7KI1 - chains R and P of the 6 polymer chains in the assembly; structure by electron microscopy, 2.50 A resolution.

Chain R:
Protein: Glucagon-like peptide 1 receptor
From: Homo sapiens
UniProt: P43220 (GLP1R_HUMAN); residue numbers follow UniProt; this construct covers 24-463
Chain sequence (491 residues; each row starts with the number of its first residue; numbers below 1 keep their minus sign (Met-8 is residue -8)):
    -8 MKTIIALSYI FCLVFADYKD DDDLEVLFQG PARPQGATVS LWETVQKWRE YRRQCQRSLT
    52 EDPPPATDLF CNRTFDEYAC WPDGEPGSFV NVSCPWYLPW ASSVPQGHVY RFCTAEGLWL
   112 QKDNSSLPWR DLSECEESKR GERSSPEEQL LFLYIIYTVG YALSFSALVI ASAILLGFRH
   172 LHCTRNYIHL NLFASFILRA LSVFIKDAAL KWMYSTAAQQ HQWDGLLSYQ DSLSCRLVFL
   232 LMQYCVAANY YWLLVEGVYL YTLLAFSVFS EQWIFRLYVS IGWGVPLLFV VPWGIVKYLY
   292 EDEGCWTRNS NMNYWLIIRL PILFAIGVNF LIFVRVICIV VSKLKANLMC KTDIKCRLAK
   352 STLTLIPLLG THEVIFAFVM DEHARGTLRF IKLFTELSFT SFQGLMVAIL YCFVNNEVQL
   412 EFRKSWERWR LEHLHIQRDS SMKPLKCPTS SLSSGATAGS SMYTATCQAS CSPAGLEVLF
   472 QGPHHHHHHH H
Unresolved in the structure: -8 to 28, 130-136, 340-342, 424-482
Construct notes: initiating methionine (-8); expression tag (-7 to 23, 464-482); conflict Phe260 (Leu in P43220)
Disulfides: Cys46-Cys71, Cys62-Cys104, Cys85-Cys126, Cys226-Cys296
From the paper describing this entry:
  - mutagenesis - L384A: decreased signaling in response to tasopglutide
  - mutagenesis - Y145A, L201A, M233A, L384A: decreased signaling in response to taspoglutide
  - conformationally variable residues (helix shift, loop rearrangement, side-chain flip): Glu139, Ser206 to Ser219, Gly377
  - mutagenesis - Y145A, L201A, M233A, L384A: decreased signaling in response to semaglutide

Chain P:
Protein: Taspoglutide
Chain sequence (31 residues; each row starts with the number of its first residue):
     7 HAEGTFTSDV SSYLEGQAAK EFIAWLVKAR X
Modified residues: Ala8 (alpha-aminoisobutyric acid; AIB); Ala35 (alpha-aminoisobutyric acid; AIB); NH2 (amino group) at position 37

How chain R and chain P interact:
Contacting residue pairs (69):
  Val30(R) - Glu21(P)
  Ser31(R) - Glu21(P)  hydrogen bond
  Leu32(R) - Glu21(P)  hydrogen bond (backbone-side chain)
  Leu32(R) - Ala24(P)  hydrophobic
  Trp33(R) - Glu21(P)
  Thr35(R) - Ala25(P)
  Trp39(R) - Phe28(P)  hydrophobic
  Trp39(R) - Leu32(P)  hydrophobic
  Phe66(R) - Arg36(P)
  Asp67(R) - Arg36(P)
  Glu68(R) - Leu32(P)
  Glu68(R) - Ala35(P)
  Glu68(R) - Arg36(P)
  Tyr69(R) - Val33(P)  hydrophobic
  Tyr88(R) - Ile29(P)  hydrophobic
  Tyr88(R) - Leu32(P)  hydrophobic
  Leu89(R) - Ile29(P)  hydrophobic
  Pro90(R) - Ile29(P)
  Trp91(R) - Ile29(P)  hydrophobic
  Arg121(R) - Val33(P)  hydrogen bond (side chain-backbone)
  Glu128(R) - Lys26(P)
  Glu138(R) - Tyr19(P)  hydrogen bond
  Leu141(R) - Phe12(P)
  Leu141(R) - Val16(P)  hydrophobic
  Leu144(R) - Phe12(P)  hydrophobic
  Tyr148(R) - Phe12(P)  hydrophobic
  Tyr152(R) - Glu9(P)  hydrogen bond
  Arg190(R) - Glu9(P)  salt bridge
  Lys197(R) - Glu9(P)
  Lys197(R) - Thr13(P)  hydrogen bond
  Leu201(R) - Thr13(P)
  Leu201(R) - Val16(P)  hydrophobic
  Tyr205(R) - Ser17(P)  hydrogen bond
  Tyr205(R) - Leu20(P)  hydrophobic
  Tyr205(R) - Glu21(P)  hydrogen bond
  Ala209(R) - Ala24(P)  hydrophobic
  His212(R) - Glu27(P)
  His212(R) - Trp31(P)
  Trp214(R) - Glu27(P)
  Trp214(R) - Phe28(P)
  Trp214(R) - Trp31(P)
  Gln221(R) - Glu21(P)
  Phe230(R) - Thr13(P)
  Met233(R) - Thr13(P)
  Gln234(R) - His7(P)  hydrogen bond
  Val237(R) - His7(P)
  Val237(R) - Glu9(P)
  Thr298(R) - Ser14(P)
  Thr298(R) - Ser17(P)  hydrogen bond
  Arg299(R) - Ser14(P)
  Arg299(R) - Ser17(P)  hydrogen bond
  Arg299(R) - Ser18(P)
  Arg299(R) - Glu21(P)  salt bridge
  Asn300(R) - Gly10(P)
  Asn300(R) - Ser14(P)  hydrogen bond (backbone-side chain)
  Trp306(R) - His7(P)
  Trp306(R) - Gly10(P)
  Ile309(R) - His7(P)
  Arg310(R) - His7(P)
  Ile313(R) - His7(P)
  Asp372(R) - Thr11(P)  hydrogen bond
  Arg380(R) - Thr11(P)
  Arg380(R) - Asp15(P)  salt bridge
  Leu384(R) - Ala8(P)
  Leu384(R) - Thr11(P)
  Leu384(R) - Asp15(P)
  Glu387(R) - Ala8(P)
  Leu388(R) - Glu9(P)
  Leu388(R) - Phe12(P)  hydrophobic
Interface residues without a listed pair, chain R (48 interface residues in all): Val36, Tyr145, Tyr241
Interface residues without a listed pair, chain P (28 interface residues in all): Lys34, NH2_37
The authors on this interface:
  - pairs named by the authors: Ser31(R)-Glu21(P) (hydrogen bond), Glu128(R)-Lys26(P), Tyr152(R)-Glu9(P) (hydrogen bond), Arg190(R)-Glu9(P) (hydrogen bond), Lys197(R)-Thr13(P), Tyr205(R)-Ser17(P) (hydrogen bond), Tyr205(R)-Glu21(P) (hydrogen bond), Trp214(R)-Trp31(P) (pi stacking), Gln234(R)-His7(P) (hydrogen bond), Val237(R)-His7(P) (hydrophobic contact), Thr298(R)-Ser17(P) (hydrogen bond), Arg299(R)-Ser17(P) (hydrogen bond), Arg299(R)-Glu21(P) (hydrogen bond), Asn300(R)-Ser14(P) (hydrogen bond), Trp306(R)-His7(P) (hydrophobic contact), Ile309(R)-His7(P) (hydrophobic contact), Arg310(R)-His7(P) (hydrophobic contact), Ile313(R)-His7(P) (hydrophobic contact), Asp372(R)-Thr11(P) (hydrogen bond), Arg380(R)-Asp15(P)
  - interface residues, chain R: Trp39(R), Glu68(R), Tyr69(R), Tyr88(R), Leu89(R), Pro90(R), Trp91(R), Leu141(R), Tyr145(R), Tyr148(R), Leu201(R), His212(R), Met233(R), Tyr241(R), Leu384(R), Glu387(R), Leu388(R)

Overview:
48 residues of chain R and 28 residues of chain P are in contact, with 13 hydrogen bonds and 3 salt bridges.
Polar contacts include Arg190(R)-Glu9(P), Arg299(R)-Glu21(P) and Arg380(R)-Asp15(P). The authors report
hydrogen bonds between Ser31(R) and Glu21(P), Tyr152(R) and Glu9(P) and Arg190(R) and Glu9(P) among others;
contacts between Glu128(R) and Lys26(P), Lys197(R) and Thr13(P) and Arg380(R) and Asp15(P); pi stacking
between Trp214(R) and Trp31(P). From the paper: Y145A, L201A and M233A of chain R, among others, reduce
signaling in response to taspoglutide; interface residues Trp39(R), Glu68(R) and Tyr69(R) among others.
Here chain R is Glucagon-like peptide 1 receptor (Homo sapiens) and chain P is Taspoglutide. Entry 7KI1
(Taspoglutide-bound Glucagon-Like Peptide-1 (GLP-1) Receptor in Complex with Gs Protein) was determined by
electron microscopy together with 7KI0 from the same study.
